7TNX - chains A and B of the 3 polymer chains in the assembly; structure by electron microscopy, 3.54 A resolution.

[Chain A]
Name: Antiviral innate immune response receptor RIG-I
From: Homo sapiens
Notes: EC 3.6.4.13
UniProt: O95786 (DDX58_HUMAN); residue numbers follow UniProt; this construct covers 1-925
Sequence (925 residues; row label = number of the first residue in the row):
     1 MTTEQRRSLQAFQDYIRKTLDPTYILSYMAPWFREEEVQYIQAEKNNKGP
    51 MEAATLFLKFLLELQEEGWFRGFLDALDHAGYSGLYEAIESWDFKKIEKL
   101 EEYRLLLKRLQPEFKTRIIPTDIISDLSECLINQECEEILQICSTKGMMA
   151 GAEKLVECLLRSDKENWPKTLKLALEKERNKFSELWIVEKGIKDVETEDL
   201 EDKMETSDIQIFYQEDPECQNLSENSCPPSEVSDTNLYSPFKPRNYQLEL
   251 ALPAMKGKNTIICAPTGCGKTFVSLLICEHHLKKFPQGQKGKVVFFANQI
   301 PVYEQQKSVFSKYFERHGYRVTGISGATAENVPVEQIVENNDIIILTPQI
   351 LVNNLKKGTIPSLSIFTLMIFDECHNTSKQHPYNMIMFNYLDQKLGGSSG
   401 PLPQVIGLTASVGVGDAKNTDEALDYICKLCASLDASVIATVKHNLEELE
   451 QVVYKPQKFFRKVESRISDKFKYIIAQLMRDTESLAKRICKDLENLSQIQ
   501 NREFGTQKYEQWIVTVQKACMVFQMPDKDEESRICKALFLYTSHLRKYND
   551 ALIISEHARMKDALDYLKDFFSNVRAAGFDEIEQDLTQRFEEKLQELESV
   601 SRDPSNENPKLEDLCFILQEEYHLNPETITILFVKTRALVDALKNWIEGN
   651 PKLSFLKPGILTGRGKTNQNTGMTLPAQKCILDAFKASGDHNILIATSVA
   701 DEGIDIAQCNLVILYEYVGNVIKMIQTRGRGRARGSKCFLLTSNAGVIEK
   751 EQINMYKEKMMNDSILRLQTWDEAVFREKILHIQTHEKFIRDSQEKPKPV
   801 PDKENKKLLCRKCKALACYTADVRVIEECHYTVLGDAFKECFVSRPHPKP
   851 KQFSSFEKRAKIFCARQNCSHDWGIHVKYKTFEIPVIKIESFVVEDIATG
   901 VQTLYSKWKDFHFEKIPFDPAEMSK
Disordered / not traced: 1-240, 663-689, 700-705, 719-721, 924-925
Ion coordination: Zn2+: Cys-810, Cys-864, Cys-869
Curated features (UniProtKB/Swiss-Prot):
  - motif: Asp-372 to His-375 (DECH box)
  - binding site (ATP): Ala-264 to Thr-271
  - binding site (Zn(2+)): Cys-810, Cys-813, Cys-864, Cys-869
  - modified residue: Ser-8 (Microbial infection: Phosphoserine), Thr-170 (Phosphothreonine), Asn-495 (Microbial infection: Deamidated asparagine), Asn-549 (Microbial infection: Deamidated asparagine), Thr-770 (Phosphothreonine), Ser-854 (Phosphoserine), Ser-855 (Phosphoserine), Lys-858 (N6-acetyllysine), Lys-909 (N6-acetyllysine)
  - cross-link (Glycyl lysine isopeptide (Lys-Gly)): Lys-48 (interchain with G-Cter in ubiquitin), Lys-96 (interchain with G-Cter in ubiquitin), Lys-154 (interchain with G-Cter in ubiquitin), Lys-164 (interchain with G-Cter in ubiquitin), Lys-172 (interchain with G-Cter in ubiquitin), Lys-181 (interchain with G-Cter in ubiquitin), Lys-193 (interchain with G-Cter in ubiquitin), Lys-203 (interchain with G-Cter in ubiquitin), Lys-812 (interchain with G-Cter in ubiquitin)
  - natural variant: Cys-268 (C268F: In SGMRT2), Glu-373 (E373A: In SGMRT2)
  - mutagenesis: Ser-8 (S8E: Complete loss of MARCHF5-mediated degradation), Thr-55 (T55I: No IRF3 signaling activity. No effect on dsRNA binding), Lys-99 (K99R: Little or no effect on ubiquitination of the 2 CARD domain. Abolishes ubiquitination by RNF125), Lys-154 (K154R: Reduction of ubiquitination. Reduction of INFB induction), Lys-164 (K164R: Reduction of ubiquitination. Reduction of INFB induction), Lys-169 (K169R: Little or no effect on ubiquitination of the 2 CARD domains), Lys-172 (K172R: Complete loss of ubiquitination. No interaction with MAVS/IPS1. No induction of IFN-beta), Lys-181 (K181R: Little or no effect on ubiquitination of the 2 CARD domains), Lys-190 (K190R: Little or no effect on ubiquitination of the 2 CARD domains), Lys-193 (K193R: Little or no effect on ubiquitination of the 2 CARD domains), Lys-270 (K270A: No IRF3 signaling activity. Loss of dsRNA-induced ATPase activity. No effect on ds-RNA binding. Changed RIG-I signaling pathway), Asp-372 to His-375 (Loss of dsRNA-induced ATPase activity. No effect on ds-RNA binding. Changed RIG-I signaling pathway), 12 further mutagenesis entries in UniProt
From the paper describing this entry:
  - mutagenesis - S411L: abolished signaling in response to p3dsRNA
  - mutagenesis - N668A: increased signaling in response to 5'-p and 5'-OH RNA duplexes
  - mutagenesis - Y454A, N668D, N668E: increased signaling in response to endogenous host RNA
  - mutagenesis - Y454A, N668D, N668E: increased signaling in response to p1dsRNA
  - mutagenesis - Y454A, N668D, N668E: increased signaling in response to OHdsRNA
  - mutagenesis - C268F, E373A, E373Q: increased signaling in response to OHSLR30
  - mutagenesis - N668D, N668E: increased signaling in response to p1dsRNA and OHdsRNA

[Chain B]
Molecule: p3dsRNAa
Sequence (24 nucleotides; each row starts with the number of its first residue):
     1 XGACGUACGUUUCGCGACUGUAGA
Disordered / not traced: 13-24
Modified / non-standard residues: GTP (guanosine-5'-triphosphate) at position 1

[How chain A and chain B interact]
Contacting residue pairs (33; chain A residue first):
  Lys-379(A) / C4(B)  phosphate contact
  Lys-379(A) / G5(B)  phosphate contact
  Lys-379(A) / U6(B)  salt bridge to the phosphate
  Gln-380(A) / C4(B)  sugar contact
  Gln-380(A) / G5(B)  phosphate contact
  His-381(A) / C4(B)  sugar contact
  Ile-499(A) / U10(B)  sugar contact
  Ile-499(A) / U11(B)  phosphate contact
  Gln-500(A) / U11(B)  phosphate contact
  Gln-507(A) / C8(B)  hydrogen bond to the sugar
  Gln-507(A) / G9(B)  sugar contact
  Lys-508(A) / G9(B)  sugar contact
  Lys-508(A) / U10(B)  sugar contact
  Gln-511(A) / G9(B)  hydrogen bond to the base
  Gln-511(A) / U10(B)  sugar contact
  Val-718(A) / A7(B)  sugar contact
  Val-718(A) / C8(B)  sugar contact
  Lys-723(A) / U6(B)  hydrogen bond to the sugar
  Lys-750(A) / C8(B)  salt bridge to the phosphate
  Cys-829(A) / G2(B)  sugar contact
  His-830(A) / GTP_1(B)
  His-847(A) / GTP_1(B)
  Phe-853(A) / GTP_1(B)
  Lys-858(A) / GTP_1(B)
  Lys-861(A) / GTP_1(B)
  Gly-874(A) / GTP_1(B)
  Ile-875(A) / GTP_1(B)
  Val-886(A) / GTP_1(B)
  Lys-888(A) / GTP_1(B)
  Lys-888(A) / G2(B)  phosphate contact
  Lys-907(A) / A3(B)  phosphate contact
  Trp-908(A) / G2(B)  hydrogen bond to the phosphate
  Lys-909(A) / A3(B)  phosphate contact
Also at the interface, not in a pair above, chain A (28 interface residues in all): Ser-378, Pro-382, Asp-872, Ile-887

[Summary]
Chain A and chain B form an interface of 28 and 11 residues respectively; the contacts include 4 hydrogen
bonds and 2 salt bridges. Among the polar pairs are Gln-511(A)/G9(B), Gln-507(A)/C8(B) and Lys-723(A)/U6(B).
From the paper: Y454A, N668D and N668E of chain A increase signaling in response to endogenous host RNA;
Y454A, N668D and N668E of chain A increase signaling in response to p1dsRNA; 8 substitutions were tested in
all.
Here chain A is Antiviral innate immune response receptor RIG-I (Homo sapiens) and chain B is p3dsRNAa. Entry
7TNX (Cryo-EM structure of RIG-I in complex with p3dsRNA) was determined by electron microscopy together with
7TNY, 7TNZ, 7TO0, 7TO1, 7TO2, 8DVR, 8DVS and 8DVU from the same study.
